Entry 8ADN (electron microscopy, 2.77 A resolution); this record covers chains A and G of the 30 polymer chains in the assembly.

# Chain A
Name: Proteasome subunit alpha type-2
Organism: Vairimorpha necatrix
Amino-acid sequence (227 residues; numbered 1 to 227; the number before each row is that of its first residue):
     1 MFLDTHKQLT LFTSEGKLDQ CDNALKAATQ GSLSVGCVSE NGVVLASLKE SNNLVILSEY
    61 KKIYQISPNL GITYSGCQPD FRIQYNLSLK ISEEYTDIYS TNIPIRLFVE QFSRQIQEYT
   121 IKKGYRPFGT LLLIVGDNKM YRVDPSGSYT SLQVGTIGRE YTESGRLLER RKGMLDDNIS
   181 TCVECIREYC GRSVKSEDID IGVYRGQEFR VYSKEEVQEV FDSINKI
Disordered / not traced: 226-227

# Chain G
Name: Proteasome subunit alpha type-1
Organism: Vairimorpha necatrix
Amino-acid sequence (234 residues; each row starts with the number of its first residue):
     1 MSIKDEIYNI FNADGKILQI EYGLEAVNKS LPLVVLKNKN MIVCAAKKNQ GHLLEDEVQT
    61 SFQPIYPNLY SAFTGNWADV FYVNSKAKDL AHYASYKLGF SVTPDILCRK LADELQPLIQ
   121 STGERAPAFA GALFGFDNGK PVVYMTNISA VCYPVYGSMV GSKNQNMYKY VEKYYNEDIE
   181 DEKLFEVAVG GLLESLGENS VYQEMEVAYL RNGEVLKYLD DKEIESLLLS IADK
Disordered / not traced: 1
Disulfides: Cys-108/Cys-152

# How chain A and chain G interact
Contacting residue pairs (74; chain A residue first):
  Leu-3(A) with Ile-7(G), hydrophobic; Tyr-8(G), hydrophobic
  Asp-4(A) with Tyr-8(G), hydrogen bond (backbone-side chain)
  Thr-5(A) with Thr-122(G); Gly-123(G)
  Lys-7(A) with Lys-4(G); Tyr-8(G)
  Leu-9(A) with Tyr-8(G), hydrophobic; Ile-10(G), hydrophobic
  Gln-20(A) with Ile-10(G); Phe-11(G), hydrogen bond (side chain-backbone)
  Asn-23(A) with Phe-11(G), hydrogen bond (side chain-backbone); Asn-12(G); Ala-13(G); Gly-15(G)
  Ala-24(A) with Phe-11(G), hydrophobic
  Lys-26(A) with Ala-13(G); Asp-14(G); Gly-15(G)
  Ala-27(A) with Phe-11(G), hydrophobic; Gly-15(G)
  Gln-30(A) with Asp-14(G), hydrogen bond (side chain-backbone)
  Asn-52(A) with Tyr-168(G)
  Asn-53(A) with Val-155(G); Gly-157(G); Tyr-168(G), hydrogen bond (backbone-side chain)
  Leu-54(A) with Leu-36(G), hydrophobic; Val-155(G); Tyr-156(G), hydrogen bond (backbone-backbone); Gly-157(G); Met-159(G), hydrophobic; Val-171(G), hydrophobic
  Val-55(A) with Tyr-153(G), hydrophobic; Pro-154(G); Val-155(G), hydrophobic; Tyr-156(G)
  Ile-56(A) with Lys-37(G); Pro-154(G), hydrogen bond (backbone-backbone); Val-155(G); Tyr-156(G)
  Glu-59(A) with Tyr-144(G); Pro-154(G)
  Tyr-60(A) with Tyr-153(G); Pro-154(G)
  Gln-78(A) with Val-151(G); Cys-152(G), hydrogen bond (side chain-backbone); Tyr-153(G)
  Pro-79(A) with Gln-116(G); Ser-149(G); Ala-150(G)
  Asp-80(A) with Gln-116(G), hydrogen bond
  Arg-82(A) with Arg-109(G); Ala-112(G), hydrogen bond (side chain-backbone); Asp-113(G), salt bridge; Ala-150(G), hydrogen bond (side chain-backbone); Val-151(G); Cys-152(G)
  Ile-83(A) with Gln-116(G)
  Tyr-85(A) with Arg-109(G)
  Asn-86(A) with Arg-109(G), hydrogen bond; Asp-113(G), hydrogen bond
  Tyr-119(A) with Gln-120(G)
  Gly-124(A) with Ser-121(G), hydrogen bond (backbone-side chain); Thr-122(G), hydrogen bond (backbone-backbone)
  Tyr-125(A) with Gln-120(G); Ser-121(G)
  Arg-126(A) with Asn-9(G); Phe-11(G); Ile-17(G); Ile-119(G); Gln-120(G), hydrogen bond (backbone-side chain)
  Pro-127(A) with Phe-11(G)
  Phe-128(A) with Gln-120(G)
  Gly-129(A) with Phe-11(G)
Other interface residues (no listed pair), chain A (34 interface residues in all): Phe-2, Ser-51
Other interface residues (no listed pair), chain G (37 interface residues in all): Lys-16, Glu-172

# In short
Chain A and chain G form an interface of 34 and 37 residues respectively; the contacts include 16 hydrogen
bonds and 1 salt bridge. Polar pairs include Arg-82(A)/Asp-113(G), Asp-4(A)/Tyr-8(G) and Gln-20(A)/Phe-11(G).
Chain A is Proteasome subunit alpha type-2 and chain G is Proteasome subunit alpha type-1, both from
Vairimorpha necatrix; the structure, Vairimorpha necatrix 20S proteasome from spores, was determined by
electron microscopy.
